5TIA - chains A and D of the 4 polymer chains in the assembly; structure by X-ray diffraction, 2.44 A resolution.

Chain A (and D):
Molecule: Tryptophan 2,3-dioxygenase
From: Homo sapiens
Notes: EC 1.13.11.11; chain D of this document is another copy of the same molecule, construct and numbering; everything in this record applies to it too
UniProt: P48775 (T23O_HUMAN); numbering as in UniProt (aligned over 18-389)
Sequence (380 residues; numbered 17 to 396; the number before each row is that of its first residue):
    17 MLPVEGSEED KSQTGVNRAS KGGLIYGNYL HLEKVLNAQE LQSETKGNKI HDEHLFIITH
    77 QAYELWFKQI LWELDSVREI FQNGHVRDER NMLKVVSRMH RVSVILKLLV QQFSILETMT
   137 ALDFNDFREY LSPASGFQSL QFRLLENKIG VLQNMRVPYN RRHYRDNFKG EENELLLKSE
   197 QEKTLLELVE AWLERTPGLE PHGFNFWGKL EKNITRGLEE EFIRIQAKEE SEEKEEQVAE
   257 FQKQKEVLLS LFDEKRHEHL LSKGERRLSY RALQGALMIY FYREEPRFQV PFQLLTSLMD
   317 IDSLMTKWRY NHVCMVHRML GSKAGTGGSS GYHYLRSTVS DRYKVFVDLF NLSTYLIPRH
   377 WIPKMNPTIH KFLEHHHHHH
Disordered / not traced: 17-38, 245-250, 382-396 (chain D: 17-38, 244-247, 392-396)
Differences from the reference sequence: initiating methionine (17); expression tag (390-396)
Curated features (UniProtKB/Swiss-Prot):
  - binding site (substrate): F72 to H76, R144, T342
  - binding site (heme): H328
  - natural variant: M108 (M108I: In HYPTRP)
  - mutagenesis: Y42 (Y42A: Reduces enzyme activity by 99%), Y45 (Y45A: Reduces enzyme activity by 99%), F72 (F72A: Abolishes enzyme activity), H76 (H76A: Abolishes enzyme activity), F140 (F140A: Reduces enzyme activity by 99%), R144 (R144A: Reduces enzyme activity by 99%), S151 (S151A: Reduces enzyme activity by 90%), Y175 (Y175G: Reduces enzyme activity), H328 (H328A: Abolishes enzyme activity)
Metal / ion sites: heme Fe near H328 (its only coordinating residue here)
Residues lining bound ligands:
  - heme (HEM): F72, T75, H76, Y79, F83, F129, L132, F140, S151, G152, F153, S155, F158, R159, N176, W324, R325, H328, M331, V332, M335, L336, G341, T342, G343, G344, S345, G347, Y350, L351, T354
  - tryptophan (TRP), molecule 1: F72, H76, F140, R144, L147, A150, S151, G152, L336, A340, G341, T342, G343
  - tryptophan (TRP), molecule 2: V102, R103, E105, W208, R211, T212, P213, I295, R303, F304, P307
Reported in the primary citation:
  - binding site for tryptophan: H76
  - mutagenesis - Y175G (6-fold): decreased catalytic activity
  - mutagenesis - Y175G (100-fold): decreased binding to 8 mM NFK
  - mutagenesis - W208V/R211L: abolished binding to tryptophan
  - post-translational modification sites: K110, K185, K194, K259
  - mutagenesis - E105L/W208V/R211L: unchanged catalytic activity on tryptophan

Chain A / chain D interface:
Residue-residue contacts (23; chain A residue first):
  E105(A) with Q305(D), hydrogen bond (backbone-side chain)
  R106(A) with E300(D), salt bridge; E301(D), salt bridge; Q305(D), hydrogen bond (backbone-side chain)
  M108(A) with Q305(D)
  L109(A) with R299(D); Q305(D); Q309(D)
  K110(A) with E300(D)
  R299(A) with L109(D)
  E300(A) with R106(D), salt bridge; K110(D), salt bridge
  E301(A) with R106(D), salt bridge
  P302(A) with H391(D)
  R303(A) with H391(D)
  Q305(A) with E105(D), hydrogen bond (side chain-backbone); R106(D), hydrogen bond (side chain-backbone); M108(D); L109(D); V306(D)
  V306(A) with Q305(D); V306(D), hydrophobic
  Q309(A) with Q309(D), hydrogen bond
Interface residues without a listed pair, chain A (15 interface residues in all): N107, F308
Interface residues without a listed pair, chain D (16 interface residues in all): N107, P302, F308, H386

Overview:
15 residues of chain A face 16 of chain D across their interface; the contacts include 5 hydrogen bonds and 5
salt bridges. Among the polar pairs are R106(A)-E300(D), R106(A)-E301(D) and E300(A)-K110(D). From the paper:
a binding site for tryptophan at H76(A); Y175G of chain A reduces catalytic activity; 3 substitutions were
tested in all.
Chain A and chain D are both Tryptophan 2,3-dioxygenase (Homo sapiens); the structure, Crystal structure of
human TDO in complex with Trp, Northeast Structural Genomics Consortium Target HR6161, was determined by X-ray
diffraction (same publication as 5TI9).
